7YET - chains C and D of the 5 polymer chains in the assembly; structure by electron microscopy, 3.30 A resolution.

Chain C (and D):
Molecule: Polymerase cofactor VP35
Source organism: Ebola virus
Notes: chain D of this document is another copy of the same molecule, construct and numbering; everything in this record applies to it too
UniProtKB: A0A1C4HDK9 (A0A1C4HDK9_9MONO); residues 1-340 here = UniProt positions 1-340
Amino-acid sequence (340 residues; each row starts with the number of its first residue):
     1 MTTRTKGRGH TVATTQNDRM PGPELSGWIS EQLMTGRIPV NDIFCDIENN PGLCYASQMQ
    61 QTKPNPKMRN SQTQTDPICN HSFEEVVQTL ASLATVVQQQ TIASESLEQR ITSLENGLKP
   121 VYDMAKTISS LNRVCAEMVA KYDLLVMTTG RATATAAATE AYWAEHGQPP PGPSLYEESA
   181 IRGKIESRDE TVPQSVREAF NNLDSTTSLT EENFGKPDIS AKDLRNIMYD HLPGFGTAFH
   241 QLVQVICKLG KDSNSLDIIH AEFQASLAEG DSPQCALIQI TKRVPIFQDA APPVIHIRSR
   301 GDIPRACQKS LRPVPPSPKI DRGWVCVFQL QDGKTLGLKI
Not modelled in the structure: 1-80, 180-340 (chain D: 1-81, 150-340)

How chain C and chain D interact:
Residue-residue contacts - 17 pairs, chain C then chain D:
  Glu85(C) with Val86(D)
  Gln88(C) with Leu90(D)
  Thr95(C) with Val97(D)
  Ile102(C) with Glu108(D)
  Ser113(C) with Leu118(D)
  Met124(C) with Ala125(D); Ile128(D), hydrophobic
  Thr127(C) with Ile128(D); Asn132(D)
  Ile128(C) with Ile128(D), hydrophobic
  Leu131(C) with Leu131(D), hydrophobic; Asn132(D); Cys135(D), hydrophobic
  Met138(C) with Met138(D), hydrophobic; Val139(D), hydrophobic
  Lys141(C) with Tyr142(D)
  Leu145(C) with Val146(D), hydrophobic
Also at the interface, not in a pair above, chain C (19 interface residues in all): His81, Gln99, Ser106, Gln109, Gly117, Pro120, Val134
Also at the interface, not in a pair above, chain D (19 interface residues in all): Phe83, Gln100, Thr112, Val121, Asp143

Overview:
The chain C/chain D interface involves 19 residues from each chain.
Both chains are Polymerase cofactor VP35 (Ebola virus). Entry 7YET (The structure of EBOV L-VP35 in complex
with suramin) was determined by electron microscopy, deposited together with 7YER and 7YES.
